PDB entry 6YOO | X-ray diffraction, 1.06 A resolution | chains A and B

== Chain A ==
Molecule: Gamma-aminobutyric acid receptor-associated protein-like 1
Source organism: Homo sapiens
UniProtKB: Q9H0R8 (GBRL1_HUMAN); numbering as in UniProt (aligned over 1-117)
Sequence (123 residues; each row starts with the number of its first residue; numbers below 1 keep their minus sign (Gly-5 is residue -5)):
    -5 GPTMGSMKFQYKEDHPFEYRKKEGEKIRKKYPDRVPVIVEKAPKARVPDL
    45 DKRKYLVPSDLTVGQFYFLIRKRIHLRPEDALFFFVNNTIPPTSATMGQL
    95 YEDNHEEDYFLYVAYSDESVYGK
Disordered / not traced: -5 to -1
Construct notes: expression tag (-5 to 0)
UniProt features mapped onto this chain:
  - site: Tyr115, Gly116 (Microbial infection: Cleavage), Gly116, Lys117 (Cleavage)
  - lipidation: Gly116 (Phosphatidylethanolamine amidated glycine)
  - mutagenesis: His9 (H9A: Abolished interaction with ATG4B), Arg28 (R28A: Does not affect interaction with ATG4B), Arg47 (R47A: Abolished interaction with ATG4B), Arg67 (R67A: Abolished interaction with ATG4B), Gly116 (G116A: No processing of precursor)
Ion coordination: Zn2+ site 1: His9, His69 (shared with Glu25(B) of chain B); Zn2+ site 2: His99, Glu112, Lys117

== Chain B ==
Molecule: Sorting and assembly machinery component 50 homolog
Source organism: Homo sapiens
UniProtKB: Q9Y512 (SAM50_HUMAN); residues 24-35 here = UniProt positions 24-35
Sequence (12 residues; row label = number of the first residue in the row):
    24 EEAEFVEVEPEA
Disordered / not traced: 34-35
Ion coordination: Zn2+: Glu25 (shared with His9(A), His69(A) of chain A)

== Interface between chain A and chain B ==
Residue-residue contacts (26):
  His9(A) - Glu24(B)
  His9(A) - Glu25(B)  salt bridge
  Glu17(A) - Phe28(B)
  Ile21(A) - Phe28(B)  hydrophobic
  Arg28(A) - Glu30(B)  salt bridge
  Arg28(A) - Val31(B)  hydrogen bond (side chain-backbone)
  Pro30(A) - Phe28(B)  hydrophobic
  Lys46(A) - Glu27(B)
  Lys46(A) - Val29(B)
  Lys48(A) - Ala26(B)  hydrogen bond (side chain-backbone)
  Lys48(A) - Phe28(B)
  Lys48(A) - Val29(B)  hydrogen bond (backbone-backbone)
  Tyr49(A) - Phe28(B)
  Tyr49(A) - Val29(B)
  Tyr49(A) - Val31(B)  hydrophobic
  Leu50(A) - Phe28(B)
  Leu50(A) - Val29(B)  hydrogen bond (backbone-backbone)
  Leu50(A) - Glu30(B)
  Leu50(A) - Val31(B)  hydrogen bond (backbone-backbone)
  Pro52(A) - Val31(B)
  Pro52(A) - Glu32(B)
  Pro52(A) - Pro33(B)  hydrophobic
  Leu55(A) - Val31(B)  hydrophobic
  Leu55(A) - Pro33(B)
  Leu63(A) - Val31(B)  hydrophobic
  Phe104(A) - Phe28(B)  hydrophobic
Also at the interface, not in a pair above, chain A (17 interface residues in all): Tyr25, Val51, Gln59, Phe60

== Overview ==
17 residues of chain A face 10 of chain B across their interface; the contacts include 5 hydrogen bonds and 2
salt bridges. Polar pairs include His9(A)-Glu25(B), Arg28(A)-Glu30(B) and Arg28(A)-Val31(B). His9(A), His69(A)
and Glu25(B) coordinate Zn2+. UniProt lists 5 mutagenesis sites on chain A.
Here chain A is Gamma-aminobutyric acid receptor-associated protein-like 1 and chain B is Sorting and assembly
machinery component 50 homolog, both from Homo sapiens. Entry 6YOO (Structure of SAMM50 LIR bound to
GABARAPL1) was determined by X-ray diffraction.
